6SZ9 - chains A and B of the 5 polymer chains in the assembly; structure by electron microscopy, 3.70 A resolution.

== Chain A ==
Molecule: IcmO (DotL)
Source organism: Legionella pneumophila
UniProtKB: Q5ZYC6 (Q5ZYC6_LEGPH); residue numbers follow UniProt; this construct covers 1-783
Chain sequence (783 residues; each row starts with the number of its first residue):
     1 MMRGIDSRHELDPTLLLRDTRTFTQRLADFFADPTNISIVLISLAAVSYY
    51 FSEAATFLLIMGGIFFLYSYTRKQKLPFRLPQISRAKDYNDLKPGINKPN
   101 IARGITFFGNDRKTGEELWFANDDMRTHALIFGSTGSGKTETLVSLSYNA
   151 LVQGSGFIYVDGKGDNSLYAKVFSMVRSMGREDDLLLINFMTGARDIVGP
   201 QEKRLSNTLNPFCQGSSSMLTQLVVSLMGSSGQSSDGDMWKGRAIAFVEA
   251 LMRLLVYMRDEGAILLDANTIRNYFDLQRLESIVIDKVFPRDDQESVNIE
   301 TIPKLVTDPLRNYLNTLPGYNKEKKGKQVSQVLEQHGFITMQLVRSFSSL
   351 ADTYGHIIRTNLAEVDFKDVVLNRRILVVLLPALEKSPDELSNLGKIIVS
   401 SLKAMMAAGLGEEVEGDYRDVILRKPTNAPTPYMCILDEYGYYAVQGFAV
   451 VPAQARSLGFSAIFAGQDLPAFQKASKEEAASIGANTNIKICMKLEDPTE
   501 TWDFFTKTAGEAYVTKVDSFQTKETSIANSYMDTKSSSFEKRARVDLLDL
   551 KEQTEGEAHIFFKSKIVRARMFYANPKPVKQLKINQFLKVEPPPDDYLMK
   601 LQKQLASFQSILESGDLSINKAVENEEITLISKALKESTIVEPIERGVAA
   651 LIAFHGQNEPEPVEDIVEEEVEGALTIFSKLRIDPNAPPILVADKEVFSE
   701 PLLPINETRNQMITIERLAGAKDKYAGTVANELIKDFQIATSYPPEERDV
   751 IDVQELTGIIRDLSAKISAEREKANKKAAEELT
Unresolved in the structure: 1-103, 229-238, 412-423, 496-555, 659-783
Curated features (UniProtKB/Swiss-Prot):
  - mutagenesis: Gln222 (Q222R: Shows intracellular growth defects. Can still recruit type IV adapter proteins IcmS/IcmW to the inner membrane), Ala363 to Asp366 (Abolishes intracellular growth in A.castellanii), Ala726 to Thr783 (Shows intracellular growth defects. Does not interact with type IV adapter proteins IcmS/IcmW and is unable to recruit them to the inner membrane ...)
What the authors report for this chain:
  - mutagenesis - A363R/E364R/D366R: abolished growth

== Chain B ==
Molecule: IcmP (DotM)
Source organism: Legionella pneumophila
UniProtKB: Q5ZYC7 (Q5ZYC7_LEGPH); residues 1-380 here = UniProt positions 1-380
Chain sequence (380 residues; numbered 1 to 380; the number before each row is that of its first residue):
     1 MYIEMAQQQQQSGSDNSMAPVWIVILLFITAYFVWALAHQYIVSFVFTIN
    51 IWQARLVNLFLNNQLLANQIYLMQTLDPNTVNWDQMVTVMRAVGDYMRYP
   101 VICILVVLAFVLYNSNVTLKYRKTYDMKSLRAQEQFNWPAIMPIVKEDLV
   151 SQDVNKGPWAMALTPMEFARKYNLLRKDDALLDNPVPGEEMTAGIRRGDA
   201 KRVFTMQLGPYWDGFERCSPQAYALSAVFMARMNRDRDAANNILKVLDKT
   251 FVDGKPDFSVARPVMKKYQNSELVQEVVAKHAYVLTVIASLLEAAREDGV
   301 VPSSEFLWLKPVDRRLWYMLNCVGRQTPYSEVAGPFAHWKAEKEMGRRSL
   351 VPMIDEAIRALEIAVKEVRLTPRQMEELEP
Unresolved in the structure: 1-121
Curated features (UniProtKB/Swiss-Prot):
  - mutagenesis: Arg196 to Arg197 (Results in a significant decrease in replication in macrophages. Displays lower levels of effector translocation), Thr205 (T205R: Abolishes intracellular growth in A.castellanii; when associated with R-208 and R-211), Leu208 (L208R: Abolishes intracellular growth in A.castellanii; when associated with R-205 and R-211), Tyr211 (Y211R: Abolishes intracellular growth in A.castellanii; when associated with R-205 and R-208), Arg217 (R217E: Results in a significant decrease in replication in macrophages. Displays lower levels of effector translocation), Val300 to Ser303 (Abolishes intracellular growth in A.castellanii), Gln326 to Thr327 (Abolishes intracellular growth in A.castellanii)
What the authors report for this chain:
  - mutagenesis - T205R/L208R/Y211R, V300R/P302R/S303R, Q326R/T327R: abolished growth

== Interface between chain A and chain B ==
Residue-residue contacts (104):
  Ile105(A) - Trp138(B)  hydrophobic
  Phe107(A) - Tyr125(B)  hydrophobic
  Phe107(A) - Leu130(B)  hydrophobic
  Asn110(A) - Lys123(B)  hydrogen bond (side chain-backbone)
  Gly115(A) - Arg122(B)
  Glu116(A) - Arg122(B)
  Glu117(A) - Arg122(B)
  Glu117(A) - Tyr125(B)  hydrogen bond
  Trp119(A) - Glu134(B)
  Tyr148(A) - Met127(B)  hydrogen bond (side chain-backbone)
  Tyr148(A) - Leu130(B)  hydrophobic
  Tyr148(A) - Arg131(B)
  Val152(A) - Arg131(B)
  Val152(A) - Ile141(B)
  Gln153(A) - Trp138(B)  hydrogen bond
  Gly154(A) - Ser304(B)
  Arg177(A) - Leu149(B)
  Arg177(A) - Trp159(B)  hydrogen bond (side chain-backbone)
  Ser178(A) - Met127(B)
  Ser178(A) - Arg131(B)  hydrogen bond (backbone-side chain)
  Ser178(A) - Val150(B)
  Met179(A) - Arg131(B)
  Met179(A) - Ile141(B)  hydrophobic
  Met179(A) - Ile144(B)
  Met179(A) - Leu307(B)
  Gly180(A) - Ile144(B)
  Gly180(A) - Leu149(B)
  Gly180(A) - Lys310(B)  hydrogen bond (backbone-side chain)
  Arg181(A) - Ser304(B)
  Glu182(A) - Val154(B)
  Glu182(A) - Met161(B)
  Asp183(A) - Ala162(B)
  Asp183(A) - Lys310(B)  salt bridge
  Asp183(A) - Trp317(B)  hydrogen bond
  Asp183(A) - Tyr318(B)  hydrogen bond
  Asp183(A) - Arg325(B)  hydrogen bond (backbone-side chain)
  Asp183(A) - Tyr329(B)  hydrogen bond (backbone-side chain)
  Asp184(A) - Ser303(B)
  Asp184(A) - Asn321(B)
  Pro200(A) - Glu189(B)
  Pro200(A) - Thr192(B)
  Pro200(A) - Glu367(B)
  Gln201(A) - Glu367(B)  hydrogen bond (backbone-backbone)
  Gln201(A) - Val368(B)
  Gln201(A) - Arg369(B)  hydrogen bond (backbone-backbone)
  Glu202(A) - Arg369(B)
  Leu362(A) - Gln326(B)
  Leu362(A) - Thr327(B)
  Ala363(A) - Gln326(B)  hydrogen bond (backbone-side chain)
  Ala363(A) - Thr327(B)
  Glu364(A) - Thr327(B)
  Asp366(A) - Gln326(B)  hydrogen bond
  Asp369(A) - Gly324(B)
  Asp369(A) - Arg325(B)  hydrogen bond (side chain-backbone)
  Asn373(A) - Arg296(B)  hydrogen bond
  Asn373(A) - Pro302(B)
  Asn373(A) - Ser303(B)
  Arg374(A) - Val300(B)
  Arg375(A) - Asn321(B)  hydrogen bond (side chain-backbone)
  Arg375(A) - Arg325(B)
  Arg424(A) - Arg235(B)
  Lys425(A) - Asp298(B)
  Pro426(A) - Gly299(B)
  Thr427(A) - Arg237(B)
  Thr427(A) - Asp298(B)
  Thr427(A) - Gly299(B)
  Ala429(A) - Val300(B)  hydrophobic
  Pro430(A) - Trp138(B)
  Phe572(A) - Tyr125(B)
  Phe572(A) - Asp126(B)
  Ala574(A) - Met127(B)  hydrophobic
  Lys577(A) - Val150(B)
  Gln581(A) - Asp153(B)
  Gln581(A) - Val154(B)
  Lys583(A) - Asn155(B)
  Lys583(A) - Met161(B)
  Lys583(A) - Thr164(B)
  Asn585(A) - Tyr329(B)  hydrogen bond
  Gln586(A) - Pro165(B)
  Gln586(A) - Tyr329(B)
  Gln586(A) - Val368(B)
  Phe587(A) - Pro165(B)
  Phe587(A) - Arg325(B)
  Phe587(A) - Thr327(B)
  Phe587(A) - Pro328(B)
  Leu588(A) - Thr327(B)
  Leu588(A) - Pro328(B)  hydrogen bond (backbone-backbone)
  Leu588(A) - Tyr329(B)
  Leu588(A) - Ala333(B)  hydrophobic
  Leu588(A) - Leu361(B)  hydrophobic
  Leu588(A) - Ala364(B)  hydrophobic
  Lys589(A) - Ala360(B)
  Lys589(A) - Ile363(B)
  Val590(A) - Pro328(B)  hydrophobic
  Val590(A) - Phe336(B)  hydrophobic
  Val590(A) - Ala360(B)  hydrophobic
  Glu591(A) - Glu356(B)
  Pro592(A) - Glu344(B)
  Pro593(A) - Ala341(B)
  Leu598(A) - Glu344(B)
  Leu598(A) - Met345(B)  hydrophobic
  Leu601(A) - Met353(B)  hydrophobic
  Gln602(A) - Arg347(B)
  Leu605(A) - Arg347(B)
Interface residues without a listed pair, chain A (67 interface residues in all): Ser174, Leu186, Arg204, Gln214, Leu372, Thr431, Tyr573, Asn575, Pro576, Pro578, Lys580, Pro594, Asp595
Interface residues without a listed pair, chain B (69 interface residues in all): Thr124, Lys128, Asp148, Ser151, Ala160, Gly188, Glu297, Val323, Ser330, Arg359, Lys366
Interface features reported in the paper:
  - interface residues, chain A: Ala363(A), Glu364(A), Asp366(A)
  - interface residues, chain B: Val300(B), Pro302(B), Ser303(B), Gln326(B), Thr327(B)

== In short ==
Chain A and chain B form an interface of 67 and 69 residues respectively; the contacts include 20 hydrogen
bonds and 1 salt bridge. Polar pairs include Asp183(A)-Lys310(B), Asn110(A)-Lys123(B) and Glu117(A)-Tyr125(B).
The paper reports that T205R/L208R/Y211R, V300R/P302R/S303R and Q326R/T327R of chain B abolish growth;
interface residues Ala363(A), Glu364(A) and Val300(B) among others.
Here chain A is IcmO (DotL) and chain B is IcmP (DotM), both from Legionella pneumophila. Entry 6SZ9 (Type IV
Coupling Complex (T4CC) from L. pneumophila) was determined by electron microscopy.
